7NUL - chains 1 and 2 of the 3 polymer chains in the assembly; structure by electron microscopy, 4.00 A resolution.

# Chain 1
Protein: Genome polyprotein
Organism: Human rhinovirus 14
Notes: EC 3.4.22.29, 3.6.1.15, 3.4.22.28, 2.7.7.48
UniProt: P03303 (POLG_HRV14); residues -3 to 289 here correspond to UniProt positions 564-856 (UniProt number = residue number + 567)
Amino-acid sequence (293 residues; row label = number of the first residue in the row; numbers below 1 keep their minus sign (Ala-3 is residue -3)):
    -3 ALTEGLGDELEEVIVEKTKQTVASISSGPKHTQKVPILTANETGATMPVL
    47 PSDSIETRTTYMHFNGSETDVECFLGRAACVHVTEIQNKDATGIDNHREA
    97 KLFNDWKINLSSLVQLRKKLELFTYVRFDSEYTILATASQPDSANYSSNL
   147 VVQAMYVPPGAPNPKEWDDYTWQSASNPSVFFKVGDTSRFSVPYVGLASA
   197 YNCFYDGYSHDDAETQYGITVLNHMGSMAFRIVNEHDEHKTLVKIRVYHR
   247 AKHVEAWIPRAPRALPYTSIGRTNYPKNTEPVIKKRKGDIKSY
Unresolved in the structure: -3 to 61, 85-97, 137-145, 200-218, 233-236, 262-289
Curated features (UniProtKB/Swiss-Prot):
  - region: Ala-3 to Thr17 (Amphipathic alpha-helix)
  - site: Tyr289 (Cleavage)

# Chain 2
Protein: Genome polyprotein
Organism: Human rhinovirus 14
Notes: EC 3.4.22.29, 3.6.1.15, 3.4.22.28, 2.7.7.48
UniProt: P03303 (POLG_HRV14); residues 1-262 here correspond to UniProt positions 70-331 (UniProt number = residue number + 69)
Amino-acid sequence (262 residues; numbered 1 to 262; the number before each row is that of its first residue):
     1 SPNVEACGYSDRVQQITLGNSTITTQEAANAVVCYAEWPEYLPDVDASDV
    51 NKTSKPDTSVCRFYTLDSKTWTTGSKGWCWKLPDALKDMGVFGQNMFFHS
   101 LGRSGYTVHVQCNATKFHSGCLLVVVIPEHQLASHEGGNVSVKYTFTHPG
   151 ERGIDLSSANEVGGPVKDVIYNMNGTLLGNLLIFPHQFINLRTNNTATIV
   201 IPYINSVPIDSMTRHNNVSLMVIPIAPLTVPTGATPSLPITVTIAPMCTE
   251 FSGIRSKSIVPQ
Unresolved in the structure: 1-12, 27-60, 130-148, 157-176, 213-216, 231-236, 261-262
Curated features (UniProtKB/Swiss-Prot):
  - site: Gln262 (Cleavage)

# Chain 1 / chain 2 interface
Residue-residue contacts (18):
  Thr120(1) - Glu129(2)
  Tyr121(1) - Glu129(2)  hydrogen bond
  Tyr121(1) - Ile204(2)
  Tyr121(1) - Asn205(2)
  Tyr121(1) - Ser206(2)
  Ala194(1) - Ser206(2)
  Ala194(1) - Val207(2)  hydrophobic
  Ser195(1) - Ser206(2)  hydrogen bond (side chain-backbone)
  Ala196(1) - Ser206(2)
  Asn198(1) - Ser206(2)  hydrogen bond
  Ile254(1) - Ile204(2)  hydrophobic
  Pro255(1) - Ile183(2)
  Arg256(1) - Ile183(2)
  Arg256(1) - Phe184(2)
  Ala257(1) - Asn180(2)
  Ala257(1) - Ile183(2)
  Ala257(1) - Phe184(2)
  Ala260(1) - Leu177(2)  hydrophobic
Also at the interface, not in a pair above, chain 1 (12 interface residues in all): Pro258
Also at the interface, not in a pair above, chain 2 (10 interface residues in all): Pro128

# Summary
12 residues of chain 1 and 10 residues of chain 2 are in contact, with 3 hydrogen bonds. Polar contacts
include Tyr121(1)-Glu129(2), Ser195(1)-Ser206(2) and Asn198(1)-Ser206(2).
Chain 1 is Genome polyprotein and chain 2 is Genome polyprotein, both from Human rhinovirus 14; the structure,
Rhinovirus-14 ICAM-1 activated particle at pH 6.2, was determined by electron microscopy (same publication as
7BG6, 7BG7, 7NUM, 7NUN, 7NUO and 7NUQ).
